Entry 6L5H (X-ray diffraction, 1.30 A resolution); this record covers chains A and B.

Chain A (and B):
Molecule: Rootletin
Source organism: Homo sapiens
Notes: chain B of this document is another copy of the same molecule, construct and numbering; everything in this record applies to it too
UniProtKB: Q5TZA2 (CROCC_HUMAN); residues 1108-1200 here = UniProt positions 1108-1200
Amino-acid sequence (98 residues; row label = number of the first residue in the row):
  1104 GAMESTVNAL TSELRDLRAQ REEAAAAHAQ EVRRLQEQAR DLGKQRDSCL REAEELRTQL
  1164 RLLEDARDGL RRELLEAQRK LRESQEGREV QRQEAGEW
Not modelled in the structure: 1104-1105, 1188-1201
Modified / non-standard residues: Mse-1106 (selenomethionine)
Sequence notes: expression tag (1104-1107, 1201)
From the paper describing this entry:
  - self-association interface (contacts with another copy of this molecule); pairs are residue here / residue on that copy: His-1131/His-1131 (pi stacking), Cys-1152/Cys-1152 (disulfide)
  - conformationally variable residues (order/disorder transition): Gln-1188 to Glu-1200

Chain A / chain B interface:
Contacting residue pairs (79):
  Val-1110(A) with Mse-1106(B), hydrophobic; Val-1110(B), hydrophobic; Leu-1113(B)
  Leu-1113(A) with Val-1110(B); Leu-1113(B), hydrophobic; Thr-1114(B); Leu-1117(B), hydrophobic
  Thr-1114(A) with Leu-1113(B)
  Glu-1116(A) with Leu-1117(B); Arg-1121(B), salt bridge
  Leu-1117(A) with Leu-1113(B), hydrophobic; Glu-1116(B); Leu-1117(B), hydrophobic; Leu-1120(B), hydrophobic
  Leu-1120(A) with Leu-1117(B), hydrophobic; Arg-1124(B)
  Arg-1121(A) with Leu-1120(B)
  Gln-1123(A) with Arg-1124(B)
  Arg-1124(A) with Leu-1120(B); Gln-1123(B), hydrogen bond
  His-1131(A) with His-1131(B)
  Glu-1134(A) with His-1131(B), salt bridge
  Val-1135(A) with His-1131(B); Glu-1134(B); Leu-1138(B)
  Leu-1138(A) with Val-1135(B), hydrophobic; Leu-1138(B), hydrophobic; Gln-1139(B)
  Gln-1139(A) with Leu-1138(B)
  Gln-1141(A) with Ala-1142(B)
  Ala-1142(A) with Gln-1141(B); Leu-1145(B)
  Leu-1145(A) with Ala-1142(B); Leu-1145(B), hydrophobic; Arg-1149(B)
  Gly-1146(A) with Leu-1145(B)
  Gln-1148(A) with Arg-1149(B), hydrogen bond
  Arg-1149(A) with Leu-1145(B); Gln-1148(B), hydrogen bond
  Cys-1152(A) with Cys-1152(B), disulfide; Leu-1153(B), hydrogen bond (side chain-backbone)
  Leu-1153(A) with Cys-1152(B), hydrogen bond (backbone-side chain)
  Glu-1155(A) with Arg-1160(B), salt bridge
  Ala-1156(A) with Leu-1159(B)
  Leu-1159(A) with Ala-1156(B); Leu-1159(B), hydrophobic; Arg-1160(B); Leu-1163(B), hydrophobic
  Arg-1160(A) with Glu-1155(B), salt bridge; Leu-1159(B)
  Gln-1162(A) with Leu-1163(B)
  Leu-1163(A) with Leu-1159(B), hydrophobic; Gln-1162(B); Leu-1163(B), hydrophobic; Leu-1166(B)
  Leu-1166(A) with Leu-1163(B), hydrophobic; Leu-1166(B), hydrophobic; Glu-1167(B); Arg-1170(B)
  Glu-1167(A) with Leu-1166(B)
  Arg-1170(A) with Leu-1166(B); Leu-1173(B)
  Leu-1173(A) with Arg-1170(B); Leu-1173(B), hydrophobic; Arg-1174(B); Leu-1177(B), hydrophobic
  Arg-1174(A) with Leu-1173(B)
  Glu-1176(A) with Leu-1177(B)
  Leu-1177(A) with Leu-1173(B), hydrophobic; Glu-1176(B); Leu-1177(B); Ala-1180(B), hydrophobic
  Ala-1180(A) with Ala-1180(B), hydrophobic; Leu-1184(B)
  Lys-1183(A) with Leu-1184(B)
  Leu-1184(A) with Lys-1183(B); Leu-1184(B); Ser-1187(B)
  Ser-1187(A) with Ser-1187(B), hydrogen bond
Interface residues without a listed pair, chain A (41 interface residues in all): Thr-1109, Ala-1169
Interface residues without a listed pair, chain B (43 interface residues in all): Thr-1109, Ala-1127, Gly-1146, Ala-1169
Cross-chain cystine bridges: Cys-1152(A)/Cys-1152(B)

Overview:
The interface between chain A and chain B involves 41 residues on one side and 43 on the other, with 1
disulfide bond, 6 hydrogen bonds and 4 salt bridges. Among the polar pairs are Glu-1116(A)/Arg-1121(B),
Glu-1134(A)/His-1131(B) and Glu-1155(A)/Arg-1160(B). From the paper: conformational variability at
Gln-1188(A); a self-association interface involving His-1131(A) and Cys-1152(A).
Chain A and chain B are both Rootletin (Homo sapiens); the structure, Crystal structure of human rootletin
1108-1200, was determined by X-ray diffraction (same publication as 6L5J).
